7VVU - chains A and W of the 15 polymer chains in the assembly; structure by electron microscopy, 3.40 A resolution.

# Chain A
Molecule: Histone H3
From: Xenopus laevis
UniProt: A0A310TTQ1 (A0A310TTQ1_XENLA); residues 0-135 here correspond to UniProt positions 1-136 (UniProt number = residue number + 1)
Chain sequence (136 residues; each row starts with the number of its first residue; numbering starts at 0):
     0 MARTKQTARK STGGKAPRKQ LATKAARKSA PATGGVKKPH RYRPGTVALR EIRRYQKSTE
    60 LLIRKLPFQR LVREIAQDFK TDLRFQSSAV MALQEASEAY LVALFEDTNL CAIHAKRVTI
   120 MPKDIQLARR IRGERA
Disordered / not traced: 0-39, 134-135

# Chain W
Molecule: 207-nt DNA strand
Sequence (207 nucleotides; numbered -39 to 167; the number before each row is that of its first residue; numbers below 1 keep their minus sign (DT-39 is residue -39)):
   -39 TCCGGAGGAC TGTCCTCCGG GGACCCTATA CGCGGCCGCC ATCGAGAATC CCGGTGCCGA
    21 GGCCGCTCAA TTGGTCGTAG ACAGCTCTAG CACCGCTTAA ACGCACGTAC GCGCTGTCCC
    81 CCGCGTTTTA ACCGCCAAGG GGATTACTCC CTAGTCTCCA GGCACGTGTC AGATATATAC
   141 ATCCGATAGC TTGTCGAGAA GTACTAG
Disordered / not traced: -39 to -33, 148-167

# Interface between chain A and chain W
Pairs across the interface (19):
  Tyr41(A) with DC143(W), phosphate contact; DC144(W), sugar contact
  Arg42(A) with DC144(W), hydrogen bond to the phosphate; DG145(W), salt bridge to the phosphate
  Thr45(A) with DC143(W), hydrogen bond to the phosphate; DC144(W), hydrogen bond to the phosphate
  Arg63(A) with DA61(W), sugar contact
  Arg72(A) with DC51(W), salt bridge to the phosphate
  Arg83(A) with DC51(W), phosphate contact
  Phe84(A) with DG50(W), sugar contact; DC51(W), hydrogen bond to the phosphate
  Gln85(A) with DG50(W), phosphate contact
  Ser86(A) with DG50(W), phosphate contact
  Arg116(A) with DG71(W), phosphate contact; DC72(W), phosphate contact
  Val117(A) with DC70(W), phosphate contact; DG71(W), hydrogen bond to the phosphate
  Thr118(A) with DC70(W), phosphate contact; DG71(W), hydrogen bond to the phosphate
Interface residues without a listed pair, chain A (17 interface residues in all): Arg40, Pro43, Leu82, Lys115, Met120
Interface residues without a listed pair, chain W (10 interface residues in all): DA69

# In short
17 residues of chain A face 10 of chain W across their interface, with 6 hydrogen bonds and 2 salt bridges.
Polar contacts include Arg42(A)-DC144(W), Thr45(A)-DC143(W) and Thr45(A)-DC144(W).
Chain A is Histone H3 (Xenopus laevis) and chain W is a 207-nt DNA strand; the structure, NuA4 HAT module
bound to the nucleosome, was determined by electron microscopy.
